8AMU - chains A and D of the 4 polymer chains in the assembly; structure by X-ray diffraction, 3.00 A resolution.

[Chain A]
Molecule: Replication protein RepB
From: Streptococcus agalactiae
UniProtKB: P13921 (REPB_STRAG); numbering as in UniProt (aligned over 2-132)
Amino-acid sequence (140 residues; row label = number of the first residue in the row; numbers below 1 keep their minus sign (Met-7 is residue -7)):
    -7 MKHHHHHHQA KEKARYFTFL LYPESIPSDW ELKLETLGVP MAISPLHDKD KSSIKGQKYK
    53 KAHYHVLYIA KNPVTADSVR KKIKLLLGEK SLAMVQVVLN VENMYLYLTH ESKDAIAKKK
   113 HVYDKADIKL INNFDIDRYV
Not modelled in the structure: -7 to 1
Sequence notes: initiating methionine (-7); expression tag (-6 to 1)
Metal / ion sites: Mn2+: His39, Asp42, His55, His57
From the paper describing this entry:
  - conformationally variable residues (loop rearrangement, side-chain flip): Ala85, Met86
  - binding site for the 23-nt DNA strand: Lys3, Asp69, Arg72, Lys73, Lys76, Met86, Val87
  - binding site for the 23-nt DNA strand: Lys3, Asp69
  - binding site for the 23-nt DNA strand: Lys73
  - binding site for the 23-nt DNA strand (chain D): Thr67, Asp69, Ser70, Lys73, Lys74
  - mutagenesis - D69A: unchanged catalytic activity on nick site
  - mutagenesis - R72A, R72A/K73A/K74A/K76A, K76A: unchanged catalytic activity (citing earlier work)

[Chain D]
Molecule: 23-nt DNA strand
Sequence (23 nucleotides; row label = number of the first residue in the row):
    16 AAAAGTCGCC GAAAAGTCGC CGA

[Chain A / chain D interface]
Pairs across the interface - 13 pairs, chain A then chain D:
  Ala2(A) with DC33(D), phosphate contact
  Lys3(A) with DG34(D), hydrogen bond to the base
  Lys5(A) with DT32(D), salt bridge to the phosphate
  Val66(A) with DG31(D), sugar contact; DT32(D), phosphate contact
  Thr67(A) with DT32(D), hydrogen bond to the phosphate
  Asp69(A) with DC33(D), hydrogen bond to the base
  Ser70(A) with DT32(D), hydrogen bond to the phosphate
  Lys73(A) with DA30(D), hydrogen bond to the base; DG31(D), hydrogen bond to the base
  Lys74(A) with DA30(D), sugar contact; DG31(D), phosphate contact
  Leu77(A) with DA29(D), phosphate contact

[Summary]
10 residues of chain A and 6 residues of chain D are in contact, with 6 hydrogen bonds and 1 salt bridge.
Polar contacts include Lys3(A)-DG34(D), Asp69(A)-DC33(D) and Lys73(A)-DA30(D). From the paper: a binding site
for the 23-nt DNA strand at Lys3(A), Asp69(A) and Arg72(A) among others; R72A, R72A/K73A/K74A/K76A and K76A of
chain A leave catalytic activity unchanged.
Here chain A is Replication protein RepB (Streptococcus agalactiae) and chain D is a 23-nt DNA strand. Entry
8AMU (RepB pMV158 OBD domain bound to DDR region) was determined by X-ray diffraction (same publication as
8AMT and 8AMV).
